8BTG - chains A and X of the 9 polymer chains in the assembly; structure by electron microscopy, 3.20 A resolution.

== Chain A ==
Protein: Chromosomal replication initiator protein DnaA
Organism: Bacillus subtilis
UniProt: A0A063XAK9 (A0A063XAK9_BACIU); residues 1-446 here = UniProt positions 1-446
Sequence (446 residues; numbered 1 to 446; the number before each row is that of its first residue):
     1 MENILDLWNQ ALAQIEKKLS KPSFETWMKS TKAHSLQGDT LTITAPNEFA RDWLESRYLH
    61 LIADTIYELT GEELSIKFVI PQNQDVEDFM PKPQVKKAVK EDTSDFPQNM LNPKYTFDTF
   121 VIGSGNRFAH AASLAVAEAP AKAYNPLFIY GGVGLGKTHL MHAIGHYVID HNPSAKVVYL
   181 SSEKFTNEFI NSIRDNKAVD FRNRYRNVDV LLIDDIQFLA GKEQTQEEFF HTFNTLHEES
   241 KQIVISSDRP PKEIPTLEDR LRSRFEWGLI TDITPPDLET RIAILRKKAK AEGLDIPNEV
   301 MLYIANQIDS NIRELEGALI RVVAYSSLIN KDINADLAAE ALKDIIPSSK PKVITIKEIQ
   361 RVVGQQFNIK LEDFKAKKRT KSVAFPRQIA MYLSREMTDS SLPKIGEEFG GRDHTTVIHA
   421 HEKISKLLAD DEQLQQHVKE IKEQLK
Disordered / not traced: 1-108, 345-348
Metal / ion sites: Mg2+: Asp215 (together with ATP)
Residues lining bound ligands: ATP (adenosine-5'-triphosphate): Tyr115, Val153, Gly154, Leu155, Gly156, Lys157, Thr158, His159, Asp214, Asp215, Pro276, Ile284, Ile312, Arg313
From the paper describing this entry:
  - mutagenesis - T26A, W27A, F49A: decreased binding to DnaD
  - mutagenesis - T26A, W27A, F49A: abolished growth

== Chain X ==
Molecule: 24-nt DNA strand
Sequence (24 nucleotides; numbered 1 to 24; the number before each row is that of its first residue):
     1 ACTTATCCAC AAATCCACAG GCCC

== Interface between chain A and chain X ==
Residue-residue contacts (13):
  Asn191(A) - DC24(X)  phosphate contact
  Arg194(A) - DC24(X)  hydrogen bond to the base
  Ala384(A) - DT14(X)  phosphate contact
  Gln388(A) - DT14(X)  phosphate contact
  Arg412(A) - DC15(X)  salt bridge to the phosphate
  Asp413(A) - DC16(X)  phosphate contact
  His414(A) - DC18(X)  base contact
  Thr415(A) - DC16(X)  hydrogen bond to the base
  Thr415(A) - DA17(X)  base contact
  Thr416(A) - DT14(X)  sugar contact
  Thr416(A) - DC15(X)  base contact
  His419(A) - DC15(X)  hydrogen bond to the base
  Lys423(A) - DA13(X)  salt bridge to the phosphate
Other interface residues (no listed pair), chain A (13 interface residues in all): Arg379, Ala420

== Summary ==
13 residues of chain A face 7 of chain X across their interface, with 3 hydrogen bonds and 2 salt bridges.
Polar pairs include Arg194(A)-DC24(X), Thr415(A)-DC16(X) and His419(A)-DC15(X). Ligands of chain A: ATP. The
paper reports that T26A, W27A and F49A of chain A reduce binding to DnaD; T26A, W27A and F49A of chain A
abolish growth.
Chain A is Chromosomal replication initiator protein DnaA (Bacillus subtilis) and chain X is a 24-nt DNA
strand; the structure, Cryo-EM structure of the bacterial replication origin opening basal unwinding system,
was determined by electron microscopy.
